Entry 4IZD (X-ray diffraction, 1.80 A resolution); this record covers chains A and B.

Chain A (and B):
Protein: Enoyl-CoA hydratase/isomerase family protein
Source organism: Ruegeria pomeroyi
Notes: chain B of this document is another copy of the same molecule, construct and numbering; everything in this record applies to it too
UniProtKB: Q5LLW6 (Q5LLW6_RUEPO); numbering as in UniProt (aligned over 1-267)
Amino-acid sequence (275 residues; numbered 1 to 275; the number before each row is that of its first residue):
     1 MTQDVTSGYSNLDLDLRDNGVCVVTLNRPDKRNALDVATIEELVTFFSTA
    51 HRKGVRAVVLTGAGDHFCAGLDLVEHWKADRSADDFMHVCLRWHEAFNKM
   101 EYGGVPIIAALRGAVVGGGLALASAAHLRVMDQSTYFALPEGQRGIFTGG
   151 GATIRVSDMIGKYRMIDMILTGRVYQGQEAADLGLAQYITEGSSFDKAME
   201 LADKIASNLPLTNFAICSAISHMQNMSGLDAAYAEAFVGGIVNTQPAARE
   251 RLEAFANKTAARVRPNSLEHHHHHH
Unresolved in the structure: 1, 255-275 (chain B: 1, 261-275)
Differences from the reference sequence: engineered mutation Ala-121 (Glu in Q5LLW6); expression tag (268-275)
Ligand contacts: 3-methylmercaptopropionate-CoA (MMPA-CoA) (1HE): Asp-30, Lys-31, Arg-32, Ala-34, His-66, Ala-69, Gly-70, Leu-71, Asp-72, Leu-73, Val-74, Ala-114, Val-116, Tyr-136, Arg-144
What the authors report for this chain:
  - conformationally variable residues (loop rearrangement): Leu-139 to Ile-146, Gly-149 to Gly-150
  - catalytic residues: Glu-141 (proposed by the authors, not directly observed)
  - mutagenesis - E141A (88,000-fold): decreased catalytic activity
  - mutagenesis - E141A: abolished catalytic activity (hydrolysis)

How chain A and chain B interact:
Pairs across the interface (22; chain A residue first):
  Glu-41(A) with Arg-52(B), salt bridge
  His-51(A) with His-88(B)
  Arg-52(A) with Glu-41(B), salt bridge; Arg-92(B)
  Ala-83(A) with Ile-241(B)
  Asp-84(A) with Leu-211(B); Ile-241(B)
  Met-87(A) with Ile-241(B), hydrophobic
  His-88(A) with His-51(B); Phe-214(B)
  Leu-91(A) with Phe-214(B), hydrophobic
  Arg-92(A) with Arg-52(B)
  Glu-95(A) with Lys-99(B), salt bridge
  Lys-99(A) with Glu-95(B), salt bridge; Lys-99(B)
  Leu-211(A) with Asp-84(B); Met-87(B), hydrophobic
  Phe-214(A) with His-88(B); Leu-91(B), hydrophobic
  Ile-241(A) with Ala-83(B); Asp-84(B); Met-87(B), hydrophobic

Overview:
The chain A/chain B interface involves 14 residues from each chain, with 4 salt bridges. Polar pairs include
Glu-41(A)/Arg-52(B) and Glu-95(A)/Lys-99(B). Ligands of chain A: 3-methylmercaptopropionate-CoA (MMPA-CoA).
The paper reports the catalytic residue Glu-141(A); E141A of chain A reduces catalytic activity.
Both chains are Enoyl-CoA hydratase/isomerase family protein (Ruegeria pomeroyi). Entry 4IZD (Crystal
structure of DmdD E121A in complex with MMPA-CoA) was determined by X-ray diffraction, deposited together with
4IZB and 4IZC.
